6MIV - chains C and A of the 4 polymer chains in the assembly; structure by X-ray diffraction, 2.05 A resolution.

== Chain C ==
Molecule: T cell receptor alpha variable 11, T cell receptor alpha joining 18, Human nkt tcr alpha chain, CHIMERIC PROTEIN, Human nkt tcr alpha chain
From: Mus musculus
Reference sequence: chimeric construct of A0A0B4J1J9, K7N5M3: residues 1-92 from A0A0B4J1J9 (A0A0B4J1J9_MOUSE) positions 22-113 (UniProt number = residue number + 21); residues 114-208 from K7N5M3 positions 116-210 (UniProt number = residue number + 2)
Sequence (209 residues; each row starts with the number of its first residue; numbering starts at 0):
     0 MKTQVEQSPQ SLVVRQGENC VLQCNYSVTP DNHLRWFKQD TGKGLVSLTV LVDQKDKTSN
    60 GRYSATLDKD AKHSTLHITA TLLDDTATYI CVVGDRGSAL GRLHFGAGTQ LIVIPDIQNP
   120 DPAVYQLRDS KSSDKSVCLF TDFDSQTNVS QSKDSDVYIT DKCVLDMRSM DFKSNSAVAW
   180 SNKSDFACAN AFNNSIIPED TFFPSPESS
Not modelled in the structure: 0-1, 183-184, 205-208
Cystine bridges: Cys-23/Cys-90, Cys-137/Cys-187
Differences from the reference sequence: initiating methionine (0); linker (113)
Bound ions: Na+: Asp-120, Tyr-124, Asp-141
Small-molecule neighbours: JU1 (N-[(2S,3S,4R)-1-({4-O-[(4-tert-butylphenyl)methyl]-alpha-D-galactopyranosyl}oxy)-3,4-dihydroxyoctadecan-2-yl]hexacosanamide): Pro-29, Asn-31, Val-51, Asp-52, Lys-68, Asp-94, Arg-95, Gly-96

== Chain A ==
Molecule: Antigen-presenting glycoprotein CD1d1
From: Mus musculus
Reference sequence: A0A0R4J090 (A0A0R4J090_MOUSE); residues 1-279 here correspond to UniProt positions 19-297 (UniProt number = residue number + 18)
Sequence (285 residues; numbered 1 to 285; the number before each row is that of its first residue):
     1 SEAQQKNYTF RCLQMSSFAN RSWSRTDSVV WLGDLQTHRW SNDSATISFT KPWSQGKLSN
    61 QQWEKLQHMF QVYRVSFTRD IQELVKMMSP KEDYPIEIQL SAGCEMYPGN ASESFLHVAF
   121 QGKYVVRFWG TSWQTVPGAP SWLDLPIKVL NADQGTSATV QMLLNDTCPL FVRGLLEAGK
   181 SDLEKQEKPV AWLSSVPSSA HGHRQLVCHV SGFYPKPVWV MWMRGDQEQQ GTHRGDFLPN
   241 ADETWYLQAT LDVEAGEEAG LACRVKHSSL GGQDIILYWH HHHHH
Not modelled in the structure: 1-6, 201-202, 280-285
Cystine bridges: Cys-104/Cys-168, Cys-208/Cys-263
Glycans and other covalent adducts: N-acetylglucosamine (NAG) linked to Asn-20, Asn-42; glycan linked to Asn-165
Differences from the reference sequence: expression tag (280-285)
Small-molecule neighbours: JU1 (N-[(2S,3S,4R)-1-({4-O-[(4-tert-butylphenyl)methyl]-alpha-D-galactopyranosyl}oxy)-3,4-dihydroxyoctadecan-2-yl]hexacosanamide): Phe-10, Cys-12, Gln-14, Ser-28, Val-30, His-38, Trp-40, Ile-47, Trp-63, Leu-66, Met-69, Phe-70, Tyr-73, Ser-76, Phe-77, Asp-80, Ile-81, Leu-84, Val-85, Ile-98, Leu-100, Ala-102, Gly-103, Leu-116, Val-118, Phe-120, Trp-133, Trp-142, Leu-143, Pro-146, Leu-150, Asp-153, Gln-154, Gly-155, Thr-156, Ala-158, Thr-159, Val-160, Leu-163, Leu-164, Thr-167, Cys-168, Phe-171

== Chain C / chain A interface ==
Residue-residue contacts - 18 pairs, chain C then chain A:
  Thr-28(C) / Val-72(A)
  Pro-29(C) / Val-72(A)  hydrophobic
  Pro-29(C) / Ser-76(A)
  Asp-94(C) / Arg-79(A)  salt bridge
  Arg-95(C) / Ser-76(A)  hydrogen bond (side chain-backbone)
  Arg-95(C) / Arg-79(A)
  Arg-95(C) / Asp-80(A)  salt bridge
  Gly-96(C) / Ala-152(A)
  Gly-96(C) / Asp-153(A)
  Ser-97(C) / Val-149(A)
  Leu-99(C) / Arg-79(A)  hydrogen bond (backbone-side chain)
  Leu-99(C) / Asp-80(A)
  Leu-99(C) / Glu-83(A)
  Leu-99(C) / Met-87(A)  hydrophobic
  Leu-99(C) / Val-149(A)  hydrophobic
  Gly-100(C) / Arg-79(A)
  Arg-101(C) / Arg-79(A)
  Arg-101(C) / Glu-83(A)  salt bridge
Other interface residues (no listed pair), chain C (10 interface residues in all): Asn-31
Other interface residues (no listed pair), chain A (11 interface residues in all): Leu-84, Lys-86

== Summary ==
10 residues of chain C and 11 residues of chain A are in contact, with 2 hydrogen bonds and 3 salt bridges.
Polar pairs include Asp-94(C)/Arg-79(A), Arg-95(C)/Asp-80(A) and Arg-101(C)/Glu-83(A). Compound JU1 is bound
between chain C and chain A.
Here chain C is T cell receptor alpha variable 11, T cell receptor alpha joining 18, Human nkt tcr alpha
chain, CHIMERIC PROTEIN, Human nkt tcr alpha chain and chain A is Antigen-presenting glycoprotein CD1d1, both
from Mus musculus. Entry 6MIV (Crystal structure of the mCD1d/xxq (JJ300)/iNKTCR ternary complex) was
determined by X-ray diffraction together with 6MIY, 6MJ4, 6MJ6, 6MJA, 6MJI, 6MJJ and 6MJQ from the same study.
